8YGL - chains T and U of the 34 polymer chains in the assembly; structure by electron microscopy, 2.60 A resolution.

Chain T:
Name: Antenna pigment protein beta chain
From: Fuscovulum blasticum DSM 2131
Reference sequence: A0A2T4JAH7 (A0A2T4JAH7_FUSBL); residue numbers follow UniProt; this construct covers 1-49
Amino-acid sequence (49 residues; each row starts with the number of its first residue):
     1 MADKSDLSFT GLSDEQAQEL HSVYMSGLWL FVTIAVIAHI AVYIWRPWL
Unresolved in the structure: 1-6
Ligand contacts:
  - bacteriochlorophyll a (BCL), molecule 1: His21, Tyr24, Met25, Leu49
  - bacteriochlorophyll a (BCL), molecule 2: Leu28, Trp29, Phe31, Val32, Ala35, His39, Val42, Trp48, Leu49
  - bacteriochlorophyll a (BCL), molecule 3: Phe31, Ile34, Ala35, Ala38, His39, Val42, Trp45
  - spheroidene (SPO), molecule 1: Leu20, Val23, Tyr24, Gly27, Leu28, Phe31
  - spheroidene (SPO), molecule 2: Ile34, Ala38, Ala41, Trp45
What the authors report for this chain:
  - binding site for bacteriochlorophyll a: His39, Trp48

Chain U:
Name: Antenna pigment protein alpha chain
From: Fuscovulum blasticum DSM 2131
Reference sequence: A0A2T4JA00 (A0A2T4JA00_FUSBL); residues 1-62 here = UniProt positions 1-62
Amino-acid sequence (62 residues; row label = number of the first residue in the row):
     1 MSKFYKIWQV FDPRRVFVAQ GVFLFLLAVM IHLILLSKPD YNWLDVGTAK YGRGEAAAVV
    61 TP
Unresolved in the structure: 1, 54-62
Ligand contacts:
  - bacteriochlorophyll a (BCL), molecule 1: Phe4, Ile7, Trp8, Val16, Gln20, Phe23, Ile31
  - bacteriochlorophyll a (BCL), molecule 2: Gly21, Leu24, Phe25, Ala28, His32, Leu35, Tyr41, Trp43
  - bacteriochlorophyll a (BCL), molecule 3: Leu24, Leu27, Ala28, Ile31, His32, Leu35, Tyr41
  - 1,2-diacyl-sn-glycero-3-phosphocholine (PC1): Met30, Ile34, Lys38
  - spheroidene (SPO), molecule 1: Lys3, Phe4, Lys6, Ile7, Gln9, Val10
  - spheroidene (SPO), molecule 2: Phe17, Gln20, Gly21, Lys50
  - spheroidene (SPO), molecule 3: Phe17, Gln20, Phe23, Leu24, Leu27, Ile31, Ile34
  - spheroidene (SPO), molecule 4: Phe25, Ala28, Val29, His32
What the authors report for this chain:
  - binding site for bacteriochlorophyll a: His32, Trp43

Interface between chain T and chain U:
Contacting residue pairs (11):
  Phe9(T) with Asp12(U); Pro13(U)
  Tyr43(T) with Tyr51(U), hydrogen bond
  Arg46(T) with Arg53(U)
  Pro47(T) with Tyr51(U); Arg53(U), hydrogen bond (backbone-side chain)
  Trp48(T) with Trp43(U); Gly47(U)
  Leu49(T) with Trp43(U), hydrophobic; Lys50(U), hydrogen bond (backbone-side chain); Tyr51(U)
Also at the interface, not in a pair above, chain U (8 interface residues in all): Leu44

In short:
The interface between chain T and chain U involves 6 residues on one side and 8 on the other, with 3 hydrogen
bonds. Polar contacts include Tyr43(T)-Tyr51(U), Pro47(T)-Arg53(U) and Leu49(T)-Lys50(U). The paper reports a
binding site for bacteriochlorophyll a at His39(T), Trp48(T) and His32(U) among others.
Here chain T is Antenna pigment protein beta chain and chain U is Antenna pigment protein alpha chain, both
from Fuscovulum blasticum DSM 2131. Entry 8YGL (Rhodobacter blasticus RC-LH1 monomer) was determined by
electron microscopy (same publication as 8YGD).
